5WNU - chains A and D of the 23 polymer chains in the assembly; structure by X-ray diffraction, 3.40 A resolution.

== Chain A ==
Molecule: 16S Ribosomal RNA rRNA
From: Thermus thermophilus (strain HB8 / ATCC 27634 / DSM 579)
Sequence (1522 nucleotides; each row starts with the number of its first residue; note: 42 numbers in that range are skipped by the numbering (no residue carries them; nothing is unmodelled there); a row labelled like 190A-190L holds insertion residues (190A, then the next letters in order); numbering starts at 0):
     0 UUUGUUGGAGAGUUUGAUCCUGGCUCAGGGUGAACGCUGGCGGCGUGCCU
    50 AAGACAUGCAAGUCGUGCGGG
    73 CCGCGGGGUUUU
    88 ACUCCG
    95 UGGUC
   101 AGCGGCGGACGGGUGAGUAACGCGUGGGU
  129A G
   130 ACCUACCCGGAAGAGGGGGACAACCCGGGGAAACUCGGGCUAAUCCCCCA
   180 UGUGGACCCGC
190A-190L CCCUUGGGGUGU
   191 GUCCAAAGGGCUUU
   216 GCCCGCUUCCGGAUGGGCCCGCGUCCCAUCAGCUAGUUGGUGGGGUAAUG
   266 GCCCACCAAGGCGACGACGGGUAGCCGGUCUGAGAGGAUGGCCGGCCACA
   316 GGGGCACUGAGACACGGGCCCCACUCCUACGGGAGGCAGCAGUUAGGAAU
   366 CUUCCGCAAUGGGCGCAAGCCUGACGGAGCGACGCCGCUUGGAGGAAGAA
   416 GCCCUUCGGGGUGUAAACUCCUGAA
   442 CCCGGGACGAAACCCCCGACGA
   474 GGGGACUGACGGUACCGGG
   494 GUAAUAGCGCCGGCCAACUCCGUGCCAGCAGCCGCGGUAAUACGGAGGGC
   544 GCGAGCGUUACCCGGAUUCACUGGGCGUAAAGGGCGUGUAGGCGGCCUGG
   594 GGCGUCCCAUGUGAAAGACCACGGCUCAACCGUGGGGGAGCGUGGGAUAC
   644 GCUCAGGCUAGACGGUGGGAGAGGGUGGUGGAAUUCCCGGAGUAGCGGUG
   694 AAAUGCGCAGAUACCGGGAGGAACGCCGAUGGCGAAGGCAGCCACCUGGU
   744 CCACCCGUGACGCUGAGGCGCGAAAGCGUGGGGAGCAAACCGGAUUAGAU
   794 ACCCGGGUAGUCCACGCCCUAAACGAUGCGCGCUAGGUCUCUGGGUCU
   848 CCUGGGGGCCGAAGCUAACGCGUUAAGCGCGCCGCCUGGGGAGUACGGCC
   898 GCAAGGCUGAAACUCAAAGGAAUUGACGGGGGCCCGCACAAGCGGUGGAG
   948 CAUGUGGUUUAAUUCGAAGXAACGCGAAGAACCUUACCAGGCCUUGACAU
   998 GCUAGG
 1003A G
  1004 AACCCGGGUGAAAGCCUGGGGUGCCCC
1030A-1030D GCGA
  1031 GGGGAGCCCUAGCACAGGUGCUGCAUGGCCGUCGUCAGCUCGUGCCGUGA
  1081 GGUGUUGGGUUAAGUCCCGCAACGAGCGCAACCCCCGCCGUUAGUUGCCA
  1131 GCGGUUCGGCCGGGCACUCUAACGGGACUGCCCGCGAAA
  1171 GCGGGAGGAAGGAGGGGACGACGUCUGGUCAGCAUGGCCCUUACGGCCUG
  1221 GGCGACACACGUGCUACAAUGCCCACUACAAAGCGAUGCCACCCGGCAAC
  1271 GGGGAGCUAAUCGCAAAAAGGUGGGCCCAGUUCGGAUUGGGGUCUGCAAC
  1321 CCGACCCCAUGAAGCCGGAAUCGCUAGUAAUCGCGGAUCAG
 1361A C
  1362 CAUGCCGCGGUGAAUACGUUCCCGGGCCUUGUACACACXGCCXGUXACGC
  1412 CAUGGGAGCGGGCUCUACCCGAAGUCGCCGGG
  1446 AGCCUACGGG
  1459 CAGGCGCCGAGGGUAGGGCCCGUGACUGGGGCGAAGUCGUAACAAGGUAG
  1509 CUGUACCGGAAGGUGCGGCUGGAUCCACUCCUUUCU
Not modelled in the structure: 0-4, 1534-1538
Modified positions: PSU (pseudouridine-5'-monophosphate) at position 516, 7MG (7N-methyl-8-hydroguanosine-5'-monophosphate) at position 527, M2G (N2-dimethylguanosine-5'-monophosphate) at position 966, 5MC (5-methylcytidine-5'-monophosphate) at position 967, 2MG (2N-methylguanosine-5'-monophosphate) at position 1207, 5MC (5-methylcytidine-5'-monophosphate) at position 1400, 4OC (4n,o2'-methylcytidine-5'-monophosphate) at position 1402, 5MC (5-methylcytidine-5'-monophosphate) at position 1404, 5MC (5-methylcytidine-5'-monophosphate) at position 1407, UR3 (3-methyluridine-5'-monophoshate) at position 1498, MA6 (6N-dimethyladenosine-5'-monophoshate) at position 1518, MA6 (6N-dimethyladenosine-5'-monophoshate) at position 1519, PSU (pseudouridine-5'-monophosphate) at position 1540, PSU (pseudouridine-5'-monophosphate) at position 1541
Construct notes: conflict C1534 (A132811 in 55771382), A1535 (C132812 in 55771382)
Ion coordination: Mg2+ site 1: U5, G6 (shared with Ser83(D) of chain D); K+ site 1 near U14 (its only coordinating residue here); Mg2+ site 2 near G15 (its only coordinating residue here); Mg2+ site 3 near G21 (its only coordinating residue here); Mg2+ site 4 near G28 (its only coordinating residue here); Mg2+ site 5 near G38 (its only coordinating residue here); Mg2+ site 6 near A53 (its only coordinating residue here); Mg2+ site 7: G61, U62; Mg2+ site 8: G66, C381; Mg2+ site 9: G69, G70, U98; Mg2+ site 10: U83, C1543; Mg2+ site 11: G107, G324; 14 more K+ sites not listed; 73 more Mg2+ sites not listed
Residues lining bound ligands: B6M ((1R,2S,3S,4R,6R)-4,6-diamino-2-{[3-O-(2,6-diamino-2,6-dideoxy-alpha-L-altropyranosyl)-beta-L-arabinofuranosyl]oxy}-3-hydroxycyclohexyl 2-amino-2-deoxy-alpha-D-allopyranoside): G1405, U1406, 5MC_1407, A1408, C1409, G1489, C1490, G1491, A1492, A1493, G1494, U1495
Reported in the primary citation:
  - conformationally variable residues: A1492
  - binding site for the 3-nt RNA strand: A1492

== Chain D ==
Molecule: 30S ribosomal protein S4
From: Thermus thermophilus (strain HB8 / ATCC 27634 / DSM 579)
UniProtKB: P80373 (RS4_THET8); residues 2-209 here = UniProt positions 2-209
Chain sequence (208 residues; row label = number of the first residue in the row):
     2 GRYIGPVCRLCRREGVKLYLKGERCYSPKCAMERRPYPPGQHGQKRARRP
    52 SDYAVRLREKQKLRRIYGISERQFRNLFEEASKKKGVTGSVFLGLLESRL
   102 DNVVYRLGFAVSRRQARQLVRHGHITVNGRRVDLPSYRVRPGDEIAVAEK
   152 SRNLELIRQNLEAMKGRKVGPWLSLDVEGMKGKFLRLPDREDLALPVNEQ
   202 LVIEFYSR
Ion coordination: Zn2+: Cys9, Cys12, Cys26, Cys31; Mg2+ site 1: Ser83 (shared with U5(A), G6(A) of chain A); Mg2+ site 2 near Lys85 (its only coordinating residue here)
Curated features (UniProtKB/Swiss-Prot):
  - binding site (Zn(2+)): Cys9, Cys12, Cys26, Cys31

== Chain A / chain D interface ==
Pairs across the interface - 119 pairs, chain A then chain D:
  A8(A) - Arg57(D)  base contact
  A8(A) - Glu205(D)  hydrogen bond to the base
  A8(A) - Ser208(D)  hydrogen bond to the base
  A8(A) - Arg209(D)  hydrogen bond to the base
  A26(A) - Arg209(D)  hydrogen bond to the base
  G28(A) - Arg76(D)  salt bridge to the phosphate
  C400(A) - Arg73(D)  salt bridge to the phosphate
  C401(A) - Arg73(D)  salt bridge to the phosphate
  C401(A) - Asn77(D)  hydrogen bond to the phosphate
  G402(A) - Gln74(D)  phosphate contact
  G402(A) - Leu135(D)  sugar contact
  G402(A) - Ser137(D)  hydrogen bond to the phosphate
  C403(A) - Gln74(D)  hydrogen bond to the phosphate
  C403(A) - Arg122(D)  hydrogen bond to the sugar
  C403(A) - Pro136(D)  phosphate contact
  C403(A) - Ser137(D)  hydrogen bond to the phosphate
  U404(A) - Gly2(D)  base contact
  U404(A) - Arg3(D)  salt bridge to the phosphate
  U404(A) - Arg118(D)  salt bridge to the phosphate
  U404(A) - Arg122(D)  phosphate contact
  U405(A) - Gly2(D)  hydrogen bond to the base
  U405(A) - Arg3(D)  salt bridge to the phosphate
  G406(A) - Ile5(D)  sugar contact
  G406(A) - Gln119(D)  hydrogen bond to the sugar
  G407(A) - Ile5(D)  phosphate contact
  G407(A) - Ser113(D)  phosphate contact
  G407(A) - Arg115(D)  salt bridge to the phosphate
  G407(A) - Gln116(D)  hydrogen bond to the sugar
  G407(A) - Gln119(D)  hydrogen bond to the sugar
  A408(A) - Leu21(D)  phosphate contact
  A408(A) - Lys22(D)  phosphate contact
  A408(A) - Ser113(D)  hydrogen bond to the phosphate
  A408(A) - Gln116(D)  hydrogen bond to the sugar
  G409(A) - Lys22(D)  phosphate contact
  G409(A) - Glu24(D)  phosphate contact
  G409(A) - Arg25(D)  hydrogen bond to the phosphate
  G410(A) - Lys22(D)  hydrogen bond to the base
  G410(A) - Arg25(D)  salt bridge to the phosphate
  G410(A) - Lys30(D)  salt bridge to the phosphate
  A411(A) - Arg25(D)  salt bridge to the phosphate
  A411(A) - Lys30(D)  salt bridge to the phosphate
  A412(A) - Arg35(D)  base contact
  G413(A) - Arg35(D)  hydrogen bond to the base
  C419(A) - Gln42(D)  sugar contact
  G425(A) - Gln45(D)  hydrogen bond to the phosphate
  G426(A) - Arg36(D)  salt bridge to the phosphate
  G426(A) - Tyr38(D)  hydrogen bond to the phosphate
  G426(A) - Gly41(D)  sugar contact
  G426(A) - Gln42(D)  hydrogen bond to the sugar
  G426(A) - Gln45(D)  hydrogen bond to the phosphate
  U427(A) - Arg13(D)  salt bridge to the phosphate
  U427(A) - Arg36(D)  salt bridge to the phosphate
  U427(A) - Pro40(D)  phosphate contact
  U427(A) - Gly41(D)  hydrogen bond to the phosphate
  G428(A) - Pro7(D)  phosphate contact
  G428(A) - Arg13(D)  phosphate contact
  G428(A) - Arg36(D)  sugar contact
  U429(A) - Lys22(D)  hydrogen bond to the phosphate
  U429(A) - Arg25(D)  hydrogen bond to the sugar
  U429(A) - Ala32(D)  phosphate contact
  U429(A) - Arg36(D)  salt bridge to the phosphate
  A430(A) - Gly6(D)  phosphate contact
  A430(A) - Pro7(D)  phosphate contact
  A430(A) - Val8(D)  hydrogen bond to the phosphate
  A430(A) - Cys9(D)  hydrogen bond to the phosphate
  A430(A) - Arg10(D)  phosphate contact
  A430(A) - Lys22(D)  salt bridge to the phosphate
  C436(A) - Glu156(D)  sugar contact
  U437(A) - Gln119(D)  base contact
  U437(A) - His123(D)  hydrogen bond to the sugar
  U437(A) - His125(D)  hydrogen bond to the sugar
  U437(A) - Leu155(D)  sugar contact
  G438(A) - His123(D)  sugar contact
  G438(A) - His125(D)  salt bridge to the phosphate
  C489(A) - Arg132(D)  salt bridge to the phosphate
  G490(A) - Arg132(D)  salt bridge to the phosphate
  A496(A) - Gln119(D)  hydrogen bond to the base
  A496(A) - His123(D)  base contact
  C508(A) - Arg209(D)  salt bridge to the phosphate
  A509(A) - Ser52(D)  hydrogen bond to the phosphate
  A509(A) - Tyr54(D)  phosphate contact
  A509(A) - Ala55(D)  sugar contact
  C511(A) - His43(D)  hydrogen bond to the base
  C511(A) - Lys46(D)  phosphate contact
  C511(A) - Arg49(D)  salt bridge to the phosphate
  U512(A) - Gln42(D)  hydrogen bond to the sugar
  U512(A) - His43(D)  sugar contact
  U512(A) - Lys46(D)  salt bridge to the phosphate
  G540(A) - Gln42(D)  hydrogen bond to the base
  G540(A) - His43(D)  base contact
  G541(A) - Gly41(D)  sugar contact
  G541(A) - Gln42(D)  hydrogen bond to the sugar
  G542(A) - Arg10(D)  salt bridge to the phosphate
  G542(A) - Arg14(D)  hydrogen bond to the phosphate
  G542(A) - Gly41(D)  sugar contact
  C543(A) - Arg10(D)  salt bridge to the phosphate
  C543(A) - Arg14(D)  salt bridge to the phosphate
  C543(A) - Arg59(D)  phosphate contact
  G544(A) - Leu58(D)  phosphate contact
  G544(A) - Arg59(D)  salt bridge to the phosphate
  G544(A) - Gln62(D)  hydrogen bond to the phosphate
  G544(A) - Arg66(D)  salt bridge to the phosphate
  C545(A) - Lys61(D)  salt bridge to the phosphate
  C545(A) - Gln62(D)  hydrogen bond to the phosphate
  C545(A) - Arg65(D)  salt bridge to the phosphate
  C545(A) - Glu72(D)  phosphate contact
  G546(A) - Tyr4(D)  base contact
  G546(A) - Arg65(D)  salt bridge to the phosphate
  G546(A) - Glu72(D)  hydrogen bond to the phosphate
  G546(A) - Arg73(D)  hydrogen bond to the phosphate
  A547(A) - Gly2(D)  hydrogen bond to the phosphate
  G616(A) - Arg141(D)  salt bridge to the phosphate
  U619(A) - Arg132(D)  base contact
  U619(A) - Val133(D)  base contact
  U619(A) - Asp134(D)  hydrogen bond to the base
  U619(A) - Leu135(D)  base contact
  C620(A) - Leu135(D)  base contact
  C620(A) - Ser137(D)  hydrogen bond to the base
  C620(A) - Tyr138(D)  sugar contact
Other interface residues (no listed pair), chain A (51 interface residues in all): C435, A439, G491, A499, C613, A614
Other interface residues (no listed pair), chain D (71 interface residues in all): Ser71, Lys84, Lys85, Arg100, Val112, Arg139, Lys151, Phe206

== In short ==
Chain A and chain D form an interface of 51 and 71 residues respectively; the contacts include 43 hydrogen
bonds and 31 salt bridges. Polar contacts include A8(A)-Glu205(D), A8(A)-Ser208(D) and A8(A)-Arg209(D). Bound
to chain A: compound B6M. The paper reports a binding site for the 3-nt RNA strand at A1492(A); conformational
variability at A1492(A).
Here chain A is 16S Ribosomal RNA rRNA and chain D is 30S ribosomal protein S4, both from Thermus thermophilus
(strain HB8 / ATCC 27634 / DSM 579). Entry 5WNU (Crystal Structure of 30S ribosomal subunit from Thermus
thermophilus) was determined by X-ray diffraction together with 5WNP, 5WNQ, 5WNR, 5WNS, 5WNT and 5WNV from the
same study.
